6HRJ - chain A; structure by X-ray diffraction, 1.70 A resolution.

Chain A:
Protein: YndL
Source organism: Bacillus subtilis
Reference sequence: A0A164XNU3 (A0A164XNU3_BACIU); residues 1-206 here correspond to UniProt positions 47-252 (UniProt number = residue number + 46)
Sequence (214 residues; numbered 1 to 214; the number before each row is that of its first residue):
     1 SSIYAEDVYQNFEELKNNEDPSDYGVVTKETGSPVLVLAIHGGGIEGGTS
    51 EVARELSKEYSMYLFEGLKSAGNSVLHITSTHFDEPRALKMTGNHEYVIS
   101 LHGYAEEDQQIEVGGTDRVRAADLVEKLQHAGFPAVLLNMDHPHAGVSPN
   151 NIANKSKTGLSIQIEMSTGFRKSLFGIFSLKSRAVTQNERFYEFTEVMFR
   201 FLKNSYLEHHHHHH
Disordered / not traced: 1-5, 208-214
Differences from the reference sequence: expression tag (207-214)
Small-molecule neighbours:
  - phenylmethanol (010): Glu-55, Lys-58, Glu-59, Glu-196, Phe-199
  - fluoroacetic acid (FAH): His-41, Glu-46, His-77, Thr-79, Ser-80, His-102, Gly-103, Glu-165
  - citrate anion (FLC): Gly-44, Lys-69, Ser-70, Ala-71, Gly-72, Asn-73, Ser-74
What the authors report for this chain:
  - catalytic residues: Glu-165 (proposed by the authors, not directly observed)
  - specificity-determining residues: Arg-171
  - specificity-determining residues: His-77, Thr-79, Ser-80 (proposed by the authors, not directly observed)
  - mutagenesis - R171S: abolished catalytic activity on gamma-LD-PGA

In short:
Ligands of chain A: phenylmethanol, fluoroacetic acid and citrate anion. The paper reports the catalytic
residue Glu-165; R171S abolishes catalytic activity on gamma-LD-PGA.
Chain A is YndL (Bacillus subtilis); the structure, Apo - YndL, was determined by X-ray diffraction together
with 6HRI, 5ONJ, 5ONK and 5ONL from the same study.
